3EYV - chains H and B of the 4 polymer chains in the assembly; structure by X-ray diffraction, 2.50 A resolution.

# Chain H (and B)
Name: hu3S193 Fab, heavy chain
Source organism: Mus musculus
Notes: antibody fragment or engineered binder; chain B of this document is another copy of the same molecule, construct and numbering; everything in this record applies to it too
Sequence (222 residues; each row starts with the number of its first residue):
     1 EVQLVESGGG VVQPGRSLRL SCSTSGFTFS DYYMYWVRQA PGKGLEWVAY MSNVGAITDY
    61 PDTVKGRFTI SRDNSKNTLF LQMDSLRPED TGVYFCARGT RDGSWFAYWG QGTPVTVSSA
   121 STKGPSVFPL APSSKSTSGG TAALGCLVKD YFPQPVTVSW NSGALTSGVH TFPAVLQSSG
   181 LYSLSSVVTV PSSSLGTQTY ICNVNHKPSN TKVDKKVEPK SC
Unresolved in the structure: 220-222 (chain B: fully traced)
Cystine bridges: C22-C96, C146-C202
Bound ions: Zn2+ site 1: E1 (shared with 2 residues of chain A; H170(B) of chain B); Zn2+ site 2: H170 (shared with E1(B) of chain B; 2 residues of chain L)
Reported in the primary citation:
  - binding site for 2-acetamido-2-deoxy-alpha-D-glucopyranose: Y32
  - Zn2+ coordination: E1, H170

# Interface between chain H and chain B
Residue-residue contacts - 44 pairs, chain H then chain B:
  E1(H) with G168(B); T189(B), hydrogen bond
  Q3(H) with T141(B); T189(B), hydrogen bond; V190(B); P191(B)
  V5(H) with P191(B)
  S7(H) with T197(B)
  S23(H) with P191(B); S193(B), hydrogen bond (side chain-backbone); S194(B)
  T24(H) with P191(B)
  S25(H) with G140(B); T141(B); P191(B)
  G26(H) with G139(B)
  K76(H) with S193(B), hydrogen bond (backbone-side chain)
  T78(H) with S193(B)
  G139(H) with G26(B)
  G140(H) with S25(B)
  T141(H) with Q3(B); S25(B)
  S159(H) with S162(B)
  S162(H) with S159(B); S162(B); G163(B)
  G163(H) with S162(B)
  G168(H) with E1(B)
  T189(H) with E1(B); Q3(B), hydrogen bond
  V190(H) with Q3(B)
  P191(H) with V5(B); S23(B); T24(B); S25(B)
  S193(H) with S23(B), hydrogen bond; K76(B), hydrogen bond (side chain-backbone); N77(B); T78(B), hydrogen bond
  S194(H) with S23(B), hydrogen bond (backbone-side chain)
  T197(H) with S7(B), hydrogen bond
  Q198(H) with K207(B)
  N203(H) with S162(B)
  D214(H) with S162(B)
Interface residues without a listed pair, chain H (30 interface residues in all): N77, H170, N205, K212
Interface residues without a listed pair, chain B (28 interface residues in all): A164, H170, K212

# In short
30 residues of chain H and 28 residues of chain B are in contact; the contacts include 10 hydrogen bonds.
Among the polar pairs are E1(H)-T189(B), Q3(H)-T189(B) and S23(H)-S193(B). From the paper: a binding site for
2-acetamido-2-deoxy-alpha-D-glucopyranose at Y32(H); Zn2+ coordination by E1(H) and H170(H).
Both chains are hu3S193 Fab, heavy chain (Mus musculus). Entry 3EYV (Anti-Lewis Y Fab fragment with Lewis Y
antigen in the presence of zinc ions) was determined by X-ray diffraction.
